Entry 1XSJ (X-ray diffraction, 2.10 A resolution); this record covers chains C and E of the 6 polymer chains in the assembly.

Chain C (and E):
Protein: Putative family 31 glucosidase yicI
Source organism: Escherichia coli
Notes: EC 3.2.1.-; chain E of this document is another copy of the same molecule, construct and numbering; everything in this record applies to it too
Reference sequence: P31434 (YICI_ECOLI); residue numbers follow UniProt; this construct covers 1-772
Amino-acid sequence (778 residues; each row starts with the number of its first residue):
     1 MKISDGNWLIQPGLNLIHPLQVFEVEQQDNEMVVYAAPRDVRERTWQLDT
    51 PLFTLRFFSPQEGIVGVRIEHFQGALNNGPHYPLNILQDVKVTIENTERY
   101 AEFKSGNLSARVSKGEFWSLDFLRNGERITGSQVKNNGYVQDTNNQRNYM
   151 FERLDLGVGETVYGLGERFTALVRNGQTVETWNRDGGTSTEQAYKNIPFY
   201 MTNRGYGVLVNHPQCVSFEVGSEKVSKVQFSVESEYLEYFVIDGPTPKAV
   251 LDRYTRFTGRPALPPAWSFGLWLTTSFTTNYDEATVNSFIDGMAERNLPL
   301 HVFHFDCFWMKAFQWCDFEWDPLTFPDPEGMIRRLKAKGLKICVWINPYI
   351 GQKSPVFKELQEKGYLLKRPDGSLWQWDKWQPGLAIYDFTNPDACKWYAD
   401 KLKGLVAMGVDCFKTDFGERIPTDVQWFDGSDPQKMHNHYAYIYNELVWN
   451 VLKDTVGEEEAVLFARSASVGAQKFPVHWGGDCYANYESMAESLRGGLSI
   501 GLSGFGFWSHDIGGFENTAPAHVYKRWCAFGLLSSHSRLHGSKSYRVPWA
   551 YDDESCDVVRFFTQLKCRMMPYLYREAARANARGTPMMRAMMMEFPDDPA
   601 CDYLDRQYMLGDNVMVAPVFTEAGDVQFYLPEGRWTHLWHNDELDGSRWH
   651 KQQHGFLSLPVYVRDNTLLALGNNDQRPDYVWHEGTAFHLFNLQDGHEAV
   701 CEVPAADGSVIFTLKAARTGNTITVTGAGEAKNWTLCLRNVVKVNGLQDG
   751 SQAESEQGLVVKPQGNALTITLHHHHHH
Not modelled in the structure: 774-778
Construct notes: expression tag (773-778)
UniProt features mapped onto this chain:
  - active site: D416 (Nucleophile), E419, D482 (Proton donor)
  - mutagenesis: C307 to F308 (Converts the enzyme to have alpha-glucosidase activity)

Chain C / chain E interface:
Residue-residue contacts (43):
  F23(C) - F313(E)  hydrophobic
  E24(C) - K311(E)  salt bridge
  E24(C) - K353(E)  salt bridge
  Y35(C) - K353(E)
  R44(C) - T278(E)
  R44(C) - T279(E)  hydrogen bond (side chain-backbone)
  R44(C) - N280(E)
  R44(C) - Y281(E)
  R44(C) - F308(E)
  T45(C) - T278(E)
  T45(C) - K543(E)  hydrogen bond
  Q47(C) - F308(E)
  Q47(C) - A312(E)
  Q47(C) - F313(E)
  L48(C) - F277(E)  hydrophobic
  L48(C) - T278(E)
  L48(C) - F313(E)
  L48(C) - W380(E)
  D49(C) - K379(E)
  D49(C) - W380(E)  hydrogen bond (side chain-backbone)
  T50(C) - F313(E)
  T50(C) - D378(E)
  T50(C) - P382(E)
  P51(C) - D378(E)
  L52(C) - F313(E)  hydrophobic
  L52(C) - K353(E)
  L52(C) - P382(E)  hydrophobic
  H71(C) - Q352(E)  hydrogen bond (backbone-side chain)
  H71(C) - D378(E)  salt bridge
  F72(C) - Q352(E)
  F72(C) - Q376(E)
  F72(C) - W377(E)  hydrophobic
  F72(C) - D378(E)
  F72(C) - G383(E)
  Q73(C) - Q352(E)  hydrogen bond (backbone-side chain)
  Q73(C) - Q361(E)  hydrogen bond (backbone-side chain)
  Q73(C) - Q376(E)
  G74(C) - Q361(E)
  G74(C) - S373(E)
  G74(C) - L374(E)  hydrogen bond (backbone-backbone)
  G74(C) - Q376(E)  hydrogen bond (backbone-side chain)
  L76(C) - D371(E)
  L76(C) - S373(E)
Interface residues without a listed pair, chain C (19 interface residues in all): V41, T54, A75
Interface residues without a listed pair, chain E (28 interface residues in all): W315, T324, F357, G372, Q381

In short:
The interface between chain C and chain E involves 19 residues on one side and 28 on the other; the contacts
include 8 hydrogen bonds and 3 salt bridges. Polar pairs include E24(C)-K311(E), E24(C)-K353(E) and
H71(C)-D378(E).
Both chains are Putative family 31 glucosidase yicI (Escherichia coli). Entry 1XSJ (Structure of a Family 31
alpha glycosidase) was determined by X-ray diffraction together with 1XSK and 1XSI from the same study.
